Entry 4LJ3 (X-ray diffraction, 1.70 A resolution); this record covers chains A and B.

[Chain A (and B)]
Molecule: Cyclic di-GMP phosphodiesterase YahA
From: Escherichia coli
Notes: EC 3.1.4.-; fragment: EAL domain containing residues 101-362; chain B of this document is another copy of the same molecule, construct and numbering; everything in this record applies to it too
UniProtKB: P21514 (YAHA_ECOLI); residue numbers follow UniProt; this construct covers 101-362
Sequence (279 residues; numbered 84 to 362; the number before each row is that of its first residue):
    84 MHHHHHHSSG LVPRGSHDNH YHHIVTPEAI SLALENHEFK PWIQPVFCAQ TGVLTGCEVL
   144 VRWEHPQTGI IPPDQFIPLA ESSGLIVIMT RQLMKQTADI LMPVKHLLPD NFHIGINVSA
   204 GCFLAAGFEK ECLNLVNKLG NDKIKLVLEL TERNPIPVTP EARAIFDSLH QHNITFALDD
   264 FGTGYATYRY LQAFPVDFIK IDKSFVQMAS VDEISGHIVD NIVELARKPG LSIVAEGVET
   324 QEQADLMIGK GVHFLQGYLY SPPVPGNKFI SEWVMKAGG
Not modelled in the structure: 84-103, 360-362
Sequence notes: expression tag (84-100)
Bound ions: Ca2+ site 1: Glu-141, Asn-200, Glu-232, Asp-262 (together with c-di-GMP); Ca2+ site 2: Asp-263, Glu-319 (together with c-di-GMP)
Ligand contacts:
  - c-di-GMP (C2E; 9,9'-[(2R,3R,3aS,5S,7aR,9R,10R,10aS,12S,14aR)-3,5,10,12-tetrahydroxy-5,12-dioxidooctahydro-2H,7H-difuro[3,2-d:3',2'-j][1,3,7,9,2,8]tetraoxadiphosphacyclododecine-2,9-diyl]bis(2-amino-1,9-dihydro-6H-purin-6-one)): Gln-127, Glu-141, Val-142, Leu-143, Val-144, Arg-145, Pro-156, Asp-157, Ile-160, Glu-164, Ile-169, Leu-176, Asn-200, Ser-202, Asp-262, Asp-263, Lys-286, Gln-290, Glu-319, Gly-320, Val-321, Glu-322, Gly-340, Tyr-341, Pro-346
  - trans-4-(hydroxymethyl)cyclohexanol (HB0): Val-129, Thr-138, Gly-139, Cys-140, His-196, Gly-198, Val-230, Glu-232, Ala-260, Phe-281, Lys-283, Val-317, Phe-337
UniProt features mapped onto this chain:
  - binding site (substrate): Gln-127, Val-144, Arg-145, Asn-200, Asp-262, Lys-286, Glu-319 to Glu-322, Tyr-341
  - binding site (Mg(2+)): Glu-141, Asn-200, Glu-232, Asp-262
  - mutagenesis: Phe-206 (F206S: Increases catalytic activity), Phe-249 (F249L: Increases catalytic activity), Asp-263 (D263N: Loss of activity), Ser-298 (S298W: Slow monomer-dimer exchange. Equilibrium largely on the monomeric side, in particular in the presence of substrate. Strong decrease in activity), Gly-299 (G299S: Increases catalytic activity)
Reported in the primary citation:
  - conformationally variable residues (side-chain flip): Glu-235
  - Ca2+ coordination: Asp-263, Glu-319
  - mutagenesis - D263N, S298W: unchanged binding to c-di-GMP
  - catalytic residues: Asp-263 (proposed by the authors, not directly observed)
  - mutagenesis - D263N: abolished catalytic activity on c-di-GMP
  - mutagenesis - S298W: decreased catalytic activity

[Interface between chain A and chain B]
Contacting residue pairs (78):
  Tyr-104(A) / Ile-107(B)
  Tyr-104(A) / Val-108(B)
  Tyr-104(A) / Thr-109(B)  hydrogen bond (backbone-side chain)
  Tyr-104(A) / Ala-112(B)
  His-105(A) / His-106(B)  hydrogen bond
  His-105(A) / Ile-107(B)
  His-105(A) / His-148(B)
  His-105(A) / Ile-154(B)
  His-106(A) / His-105(B)
  His-106(A) / His-106(B)
  His-106(A) / Ile-107(B)  hydrogen bond (backbone-backbone)
  Ile-107(A) / Tyr-104(B)
  Ile-107(A) / His-105(B)
  Ile-107(A) / His-106(B)
  Ile-107(A) / Thr-151(B)
  Val-108(A) / Tyr-104(B)  hydrogen bond (backbone-backbone)
  Val-108(A) / His-105(B)  hydrogen bond (backbone-backbone)
  Val-108(A) / Ile-107(B)  hydrophobic
  Ile-154(A) / Ile-107(B)  hydrophobic
  Asp-157(A) / His-105(B)
  Gln-158(A) / His-105(B)
  Gln-158(A) / Ile-107(B)
  Phe-159(A) / His-105(B)
  Pro-161(A) / His-105(B)
  Leu-162(A) / Tyr-104(B)  hydrophobic
  Leu-162(A) / His-105(B)
  Phe-264(A) / Ile-297(B)  hydrophobic
  Gly-265(A) / Phe-288(B)
  Gly-265(A) / Met-291(B)
  Gly-265(A) / Ile-301(B)
  Thr-266(A) / Met-291(B)
  Gly-267(A) / Met-291(B)
  Gly-267(A) / Ser-298(B)  hydrogen bond (backbone-side chain)
  Tyr-268(A) / Gln-290(B)
  Tyr-268(A) / Met-291(B)
  Tyr-268(A) / Ala-292(B)  hydrogen bond (backbone-backbone)
  Tyr-268(A) / Ser-298(B)  hydrogen bond (backbone-side chain)
  Ala-269(A) / Asp-295(B)
  Ala-269(A) / Ser-298(B)  hydrogen bond (backbone-side chain)
  Thr-270(A) / Asp-295(B)  hydrogen bond (backbone-side chain)
  Thr-270(A) / Ile-297(B)
  Thr-270(A) / Ser-298(B)  hydrogen bond (backbone-side chain)
  Tyr-271(A) / Asp-295(B)  hydrogen bond (backbone-side chain)
  Tyr-271(A) / Glu-296(B)  hydrogen bond
  Tyr-271(A) / Ile-297(B)
  Arg-272(A) / Asp-295(B)  hydrogen bond (backbone-side chain)
  Leu-274(A) / Ile-297(B)  hydrophobic
  Phe-288(A) / Gly-265(B)
  Gln-290(A) / Tyr-268(B)
  Met-291(A) / Gly-265(B)
  Met-291(A) / Thr-266(B)
  Met-291(A) / Gly-267(B)
  Met-291(A) / Tyr-268(B)
  Ala-292(A) / Tyr-268(B)  hydrogen bond (backbone-backbone)
  Asp-295(A) / Ala-269(B)
  Asp-295(A) / Thr-270(B)  hydrogen bond (side chain-backbone)
  Asp-295(A) / Tyr-271(B)  hydrogen bond (side chain-backbone)
  Asp-295(A) / Arg-272(B)  hydrogen bond (side chain-backbone)
  Glu-296(A) / Tyr-271(B)
  Ile-297(A) / Phe-264(B)  hydrophobic
  Ile-297(A) / Thr-270(B)
  Ile-297(A) / Tyr-271(B)
  Ile-297(A) / Leu-308(B)
  Ser-298(A) / Gly-267(B)  hydrogen bond (side chain-backbone)
  Ser-298(A) / Tyr-268(B)  hydrogen bond (side chain-backbone)
  Ser-298(A) / Ala-269(B)  hydrogen bond (side chain-backbone)
  Ser-298(A) / Thr-270(B)  hydrogen bond (side chain-backbone)
  His-300(A) / Asn-304(B)
  Ile-301(A) / Gly-265(B)
  Ile-301(A) / Asn-304(B)
  Ile-301(A) / Ile-305(B)  hydrophobic
  Ile-301(A) / Leu-308(B)  hydrophobic
  Asn-304(A) / His-300(B)
  Asn-304(A) / Ile-301(B)
  Asn-304(A) / Asn-304(B)
  Ile-305(A) / Ile-301(B)  hydrophobic
  Leu-308(A) / Ile-297(B)
  Leu-308(A) / Ile-301(B)  hydrophobic
Interface residues without a listed pair, chain A (37 interface residues in all): Thr-109, Ser-287, Lys-311
Interface residues without a listed pair, chain B (35 interface residues in all): Trp-146, Leu-274, Ser-287
The authors on this interface:
  - hot spots on chain A (mutagenesis) - S298W: decreased binding to another copy of this molecule

[Summary]
Chain A and chain B form an interface of 37 and 35 residues respectively; the contacts include 22 hydrogen
bonds. Among the polar pairs are Tyr-104(A)/Thr-109(B), His-105(A)/His-106(B) and Gly-267(A)/Ser-298(B).
Ligands of chain A: c-di-GMP and trans-4-(hydroxymethyl)cyclohexanol. The paper reports the catalytic residue
Asp-263(A); D263N of chain A abolishes catalytic activity on c-di-GMP.
Chain A and chain B are both Cyclic di-GMP phosphodiesterase YahA (Escherichia coli); the structure, Crystal
structure of the EAL domain of c-di-GMP specific phosphodiesterase YahA in complex with substrate c-di-GMP
..., was determined by X-ray diffraction together with 4KIE and 4LYK from the same study.
